PDB entry 5E4M | X-ray diffraction, 1.80 A resolution | chains A and B

[Chain A (and B)]
Name: Hydroxynitrile lyase
Organism: Davallia tyermannii
Notes: chain B of this document is another copy of the same molecule, construct and numbering; everything in this record applies to it too
Chain sequence (209 residues; row label = number of the first residue in the row; numbers below 1 keep their minus sign (Met-24 is residue -24)):
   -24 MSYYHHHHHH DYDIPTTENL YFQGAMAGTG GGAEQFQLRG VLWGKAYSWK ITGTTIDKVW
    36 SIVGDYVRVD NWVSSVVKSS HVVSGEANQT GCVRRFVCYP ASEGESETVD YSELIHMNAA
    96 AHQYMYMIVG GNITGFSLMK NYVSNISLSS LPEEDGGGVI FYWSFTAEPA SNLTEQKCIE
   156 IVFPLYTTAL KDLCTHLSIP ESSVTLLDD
Not modelled in the structure: -24 to 7
Small-molecule neighbours:
  - P-hydroxybenzaldehyde (HBA), molecule 1: Leu17, Met100, Val118, Thr141
  - P-hydroxybenzaldehyde (HBA), molecule 2: Val51, Val52, Arg69, Phe71, Cys73, Tyr101, Phe111, Tyr117, Ser119, Trp138, Leu160, Tyr161
  - P-hydroxybenzaldehyde (HBA), molecule 3: His91, Met92, Asn93, Gln98, Tyr99, Met100, Asn120
  - P-hydroxybenzaldehyde (HBA), molecule 4: Glu128, Glu129, Gly131
From the paper describing this entry:
  - binding site for P-hydroxybenzaldehyde: Val44, Val51, Val52, Phe71, Cys73, Tyr101, Phe111, Tyr117, Trp138, Leu160
  - catalytic residues: Arg69, Asp85 (proposed by the authors, not directly observed)

[Chain A / chain B interface]
Contacting residue pairs (82):
  Ala8(A) - Tyr86(B)
  Ala8(A) - Gly106(B)
  Ala8(A) - Asn107(B)
  Glu9(A) - Arg70(B)  salt bridge
  Glu9(A) - Val84(B)
  Glu9(A) - Tyr86(B)  hydrogen bond
  Gln10(A) - Tyr86(B)
  Gln10(A) - Gly105(B)
  Phe11(A) - Val68(B)  hydrophobic
  Phe11(A) - Tyr86(B)  hydrophobic
  Phe11(A) - Val104(B)
  Gln12(A) - Val104(B)  hydrogen bond (backbone-backbone)
  Leu13(A) - Val68(B)  hydrophobic
  Leu13(A) - Glu88(B)
  Arg14(A) - Glu88(B)  hydrogen bond (backbone-side chain)
  Arg14(A) - Met102(B)
  Arg14(A) - Val104(B)
  Arg14(A) - Asn116(B)  hydrogen bond
  Gly15(A) - Ile90(B)
  Val16(A) - Thr65(B)
  Val16(A) - Gly66(B)
  Val16(A) - Glu88(B)
  Val16(A) - Ile90(B)
  Leu17(A) - Ile90(B)  hydrogen bond (backbone-backbone)
  Leu17(A) - His91(B)
  Leu17(A) - Met100(B)  hydrophobic
  Trp18(A) - His91(B)
  Gly19(A) - His91(B)  hydrogen bond (backbone-side chain)
  Lys20(A) - Gln98(B)
  Ala21(A) - Gln98(B)  hydrogen bond (backbone-side chain)
  Ser23(A) - Ser124(B)
  Lys25(A) - Asp130(B)  salt bridge
  Ile31(A) - Asp184(B)
  Val58(A) - Phe11(B)  hydrophobic
  Thr65(A) - Val16(B)
  Gly66(A) - Val16(B)
  Val68(A) - Phe11(B)  hydrophobic
  Val68(A) - Leu13(B)  hydrophobic
  Arg70(A) - Glu9(B)  salt bridge
  Val84(A) - Glu9(B)
  Tyr86(A) - Ala8(B)
  Tyr86(A) - Glu9(B)  hydrogen bond
  Tyr86(A) - Gln10(B)
  Tyr86(A) - Phe11(B)  hydrophobic
  Glu88(A) - Leu13(B)
  Glu88(A) - Arg14(B)  hydrogen bond (side chain-backbone)
  Ile90(A) - Gly15(B)
  Ile90(A) - Val16(B)
  Ile90(A) - Leu17(B)  hydrogen bond (backbone-backbone)
  His91(A) - Leu17(B)
  His91(A) - Trp18(B)
  His91(A) - Gly19(B)  hydrogen bond (side chain-backbone)
  His91(A) - Glu150(B)  salt bridge
  Ala95(A) - Asp184(B)
  Ala96(A) - Asp184(B)
  His97(A) - Asp184(B)  hydrogen bond (side chain-backbone)
  Gln98(A) - Lys20(B)
  Gln98(A) - Ala21(B)  hydrogen bond (side chain-backbone)
  Met100(A) - Leu17(B)  hydrophobic
  Met100(A) - Thr141(B)
  Met102(A) - Arg14(B)
  Val104(A) - Phe11(B)
  Val104(A) - Gln12(B)  hydrogen bond (backbone-backbone)
  Gly105(A) - Gln10(B)
  Gly106(A) - Ala8(B)
  Asn116(A) - Arg14(B)  hydrogen bond
  Ser124(A) - Ser23(B)
  Ser124(A) - Asp183(B)
  Ser125(A) - Leu182(B)
  Ser125(A) - Asp183(B)  hydrogen bond (backbone-backbone)
  Pro127(A) - Leu182(B)
  Asp130(A) - Lys25(B)  salt bridge
  Tyr137(A) - Ser122(B)
  Tyr137(A) - Tyr137(B)
  Thr141(A) - Met100(B)
  Glu150(A) - His91(B)  salt bridge
  Leu182(A) - Ser124(B)
  Leu182(A) - Ser125(B)
  Leu182(A) - Pro127(B)
  Asp183(A) - Ile31(B)
  Asp183(A) - Ser124(B)
  Asp183(A) - Ser125(B)  hydrogen bond (side chain-backbone)
Interface residues without a listed pair, chain A (55 interface residues in all): Ser59, Leu89, Asn93, Asn107, Ser122, Leu123, Leu126, Ile135, Thr180
Interface residues without a listed pair, chain B (52 interface residues in all): Val58, Ser59, Leu89, Asn93, Leu123, Leu126, Ile135

[Overview]
The interface between chain A and chain B involves 55 residues on one side and 52 on the other, with 17
hydrogen bonds and 6 salt bridges. Polar pairs include Glu9(A)-Arg70(B), Lys25(A)-Asp130(B) and
His91(A)-Glu150(B). From the paper: catalytic residues Arg69(A) and Asp85(A); a binding site for
P-hydroxybenzaldehyde at Val44(A), Val51(A) and Val52(A) among others.
Chain A and chain B are both Hydroxynitrile lyase (Davallia tyermannii); the structure, Hydroxynitrile lyase
from the fern Davallia tyermanii in complex with p-hydroxybenzaldehyde, was determined by X-ray diffraction
(same publication as 5E4D and 5E46).
